PDB entry 1XB1 | X-ray diffraction, 2.70 A resolution | chains C and D of the 12 polymer chains in the assembly

Chain C (and D):
Name: Baculoviral IAP repeat-containing protein 8
Organism: Homo sapiens
Notes: chain D of this document is another copy of the same molecule, construct and numbering; everything in this record applies to it too
UniProt: Q96P09 (BIRC8_HUMAN); residues 262-356 here correspond to UniProt positions 1-95 (UniProt number = residue number - 261)
Chain sequence (108 residues; numbered 249 to 356; the number before each row is that of its first residue):
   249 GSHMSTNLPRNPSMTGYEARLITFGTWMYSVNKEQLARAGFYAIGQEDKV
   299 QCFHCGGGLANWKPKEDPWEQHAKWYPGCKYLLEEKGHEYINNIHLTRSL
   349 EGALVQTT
Disordered / not traced: 249-254, 345-356
Differences from the reference sequence: cloning artifact (249-252)
Ion coordination: Zn2+ site 1: Glu-266 (shared with His-343(D) of chain D); Zn2+ site 2: Glu-295 (shared with 1 residue of chain A; 2 residues of chain B); Zn2+ site 3: Cys-300, Cys-303, His-320, Cys-327; Zn2+ site 4 near Glu-332 (its only coordinating residue here); Zn2+ site 5: Glu-333 (shared with His-336(D) of chain D); Zn2+ site 6: His-336 (shared with Glu-333(D) of chain D); Zn2+ site 7: His-343 (shared with 1 residue of chain B)
Swiss-Prot annotation at these positions:
  - binding site (Zn(2+)): Cys-300, Cys-303, His-320, Cys-327
From the paper describing this entry:
  - mutagenesis - P257A/P260A: decreased stability

Interface between chain C and chain D:
Pairs across the interface - 8 pairs, chain C then chain D:
  Pro-260(C) with Arg-258(D)
  Ser-261(C) with Tyr-324(D)
  Gly-264(C) with Pro-325(D)
  Glu-266(C) with Lys-322(D); Trp-323(D); His-343(D), salt bridge
  Ala-267(C) with Trp-323(D)
  Ile-270(C) with Trp-323(D), hydrophobic
Other interface residues (no listed pair), chain C (7 interface residues in all): Thr-263
Other interface residues (no listed pair), chain D (7 interface residues in all): Gly-326

Summary:
Chain C and chain D each contribute 7 residues to their interface, with 1 salt bridge. Its one salt-bridged
contact is Glu-266(C)/His-343(D). Cys-300(C), Cys-303(C), His-320(C) and Cys-327(C) coordinate Zn2+ site 3.
Curated annotation (UniProt) lists 4 Zn2+-binding residues on chain C. From the paper: P257A/P260A of chain C
reduce stability.
Chain C and chain D are both Baculoviral IAP repeat-containing protein 8 (Homo sapiens); the structure, The
Structure of the BIR domain of IAP-like protein 2, was determined by X-ray diffraction, deposited together
with 1XB0.
